Entry 7QX3 (X-ray diffraction, 3.60 A resolution); this record covers chains A and D of the 4 polymer chains in the assembly.

Chain A (and D):
Molecule: Aminotransferase TR2
Notes: EC 2.6.1.18; chain D of this document is another copy of the same molecule, construct and numbering; everything in this record applies to it too
UniProt: A0A3G5BC54 (A0A3G5BC54_9GAMM); numbering as in UniProt (aligned over 1-457)
Chain sequence (465 residues; row label = number of the first residue in the row):
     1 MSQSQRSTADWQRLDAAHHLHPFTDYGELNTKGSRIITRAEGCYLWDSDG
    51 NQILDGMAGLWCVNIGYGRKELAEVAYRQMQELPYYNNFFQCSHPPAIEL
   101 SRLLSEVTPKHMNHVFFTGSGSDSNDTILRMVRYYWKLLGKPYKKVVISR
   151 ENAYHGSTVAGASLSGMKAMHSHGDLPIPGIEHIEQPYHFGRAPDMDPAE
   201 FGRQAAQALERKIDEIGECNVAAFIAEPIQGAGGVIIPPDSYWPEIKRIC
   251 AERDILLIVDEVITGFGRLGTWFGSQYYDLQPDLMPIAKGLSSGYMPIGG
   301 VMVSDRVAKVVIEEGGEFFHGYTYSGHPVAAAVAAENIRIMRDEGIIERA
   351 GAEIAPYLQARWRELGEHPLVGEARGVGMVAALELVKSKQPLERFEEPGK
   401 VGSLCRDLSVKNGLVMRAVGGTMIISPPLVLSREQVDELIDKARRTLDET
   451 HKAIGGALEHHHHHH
Unresolved in the structure: 1-33, 456-465 (chain D: 1-33, 454-465)
Differences from the reference sequence: conflict S172 (Ala in A0A3G5BC54), H173 (Gln in A0A3G5BC54); expression tag (458-465)
Ligand contacts: 2-azanylethyl hydrogen sulfate (GH0): L60, W61, Y154, A232, I263, K289, R417
What the authors report for this chain:
  - mutagenesis - S172A/H173A: abolished catalytic activity
  - mutagenesis - L60F/A232F: decreased catalytic activity
  - mutagenesis - L60F/A232F: unchanged catalytic activity on 3-OTfBA

Interface between chain A and chain D:
Pairs across the interface (123):
  S34(A) - F89(D)  hydrogen bond (backbone-backbone)
  S34(A) - Q91(D)  hydrogen bond (backbone-side chain)
  R35(A) - F89(D)
  R35(A) - F90(D)
  R35(A) - Q91(D)  hydrogen bond (backbone-side chain)
  I36(A) - Q91(D)
  I36(A) - C92(D)
  I37(A) - F90(D)  hydrophobic
  I37(A) - Q91(D)  hydrogen bond (backbone-backbone)
  A40(A) - E82(D)
  A40(A) - L83(D)  hydrophobic
  L45(A) - F90(D)  hydrophobic
  G59(A) - N87(D)
  L60(A) - Y85(D)
  L60(A) - N87(D)
  C62(A) - Y85(D)  hydrophobic
  Y67(A) - P84(D)  hydrophobic
  Y67(A) - Y85(D)
  K70(A) - Q81(D)
  L72(A) - M80(D)
  A73(A) - Y77(D)
  A73(A) - M80(D)  hydrophobic
  A73(A) - Q81(D)
  E74(A) - Y77(D)
  A76(A) - M80(D)  hydrophobic
  Y77(A) - A73(D)
  Y77(A) - E74(D)
  Y77(A) - Y77(D)  hydrophobic
  M80(A) - L72(D)
  M80(A) - A73(D)
  M80(A) - A76(D)  hydrophobic
  M80(A) - Y295(D)
  M80(A) - M296(D)  hydrophobic
  Q81(A) - K70(D)
  Q81(A) - A73(D)
  E82(A) - T38(D)
  L83(A) - I37(D)  hydrophobic
  P84(A) - G294(D)
  P84(A) - Y295(D)  hydrophobic
  Y85(A) - L60(D)  hydrophobic
  Y85(A) - C62(D)  hydrophobic
  Y85(A) - G294(D)
  N87(A) - G59(D)  hydrogen bond (side chain-backbone)
  N88(A) - S34(D)
  F89(A) - S34(D)
  F89(A) - R35(D)  hydrogen bond (backbone-backbone)
  F89(A) - R406(D)
  F90(A) - R35(D)
  F90(A) - I37(D)  hydrophobic
  F90(A) - V410(D)  hydrophobic
  F90(A) - V415(D)  hydrophobic
  Q91(A) - S34(D)  hydrogen bond (side chain-backbone)
  Q91(A) - R35(D)
  Q91(A) - I36(D)
  Q91(A) - I37(D)  hydrogen bond (backbone-backbone)
  C92(A) - I36(D)
  C92(A) - I37(D)
  S93(A) - I37(D)
  G119(A) - G119(D)
  S120(A) - D123(D)  hydrogen bond
  S122(A) - D123(D)
  D123(A) - S120(D)
  D123(A) - D123(D)
  D126(A) - D126(D)
  D126(A) - T158(D)
  D126(A) - V159(D)  hydrogen bond (side chain-backbone)
  R130(A) - H173(D)
  R130(A) - L176(D)
  R133(A) - H173(D)
  K137(A) - S172(D)
  K137(A) - H173(D)
  Y154(A) - Y322(D)  hydrophobic
  S157(A) - R130(D)  hydrogen bond
  S157(A) - H320(D)  hydrogen bond
  S157(A) - Y322(D)
  T158(A) - D123(D)
  T158(A) - D126(D)
  V159(A) - D126(D)  hydrogen bond (backbone-side chain)
  V159(A) - V159(D)  hydrophobic
  V159(A) - A160(D)  hydrophobic
  A160(A) - V159(D)  hydrophobic
  A162(A) - R130(D)
  M167(A) - Y322(D)
  M170(A) - R130(D)  hydrogen bond (backbone-side chain)
  M170(A) - Y322(D)  hydrophobic
  S172(A) - K137(D)  hydrogen bond (backbone-side chain)
  H173(A) - R130(D)
  H173(A) - Y134(D)
  H173(A) - K137(D)
  H173(A) - G316(D)
  H173(A) - E317(D)
  G174(A) - K137(D)
  L176(A) - R130(D)
  P179(A) - P179(D)
  G294(A) - P84(D)
  G294(A) - Y85(D)
  G294(A) - H327(D)  hydrogen bond (backbone-side chain)
  Y295(A) - M80(D)  hydrophobic
  Y295(A) - P84(D)  hydrophobic
  Y295(A) - H327(D)
  Y295(A) - V329(D)
  M296(A) - M80(D)  hydrophobic
  M296(A) - M296(D)  hydrophobic
  M296(A) - H327(D)
  M296(A) - V329(D)  hydrophobic
  P297(A) - H327(D)
  E317(A) - S172(D)  hydrogen bond
  H320(A) - A169(D)  hydrogen bond (side chain-backbone)
  H320(A) - S172(D)
  Y322(A) - S157(D)
  Y322(A) - A162(D)
  Y322(A) - M170(D)  hydrogen bond (side chain-backbone)
  Y322(A) - L176(D)
  H327(A) - G294(D)  hydrogen bond (side chain-backbone)
  H327(A) - Y295(D)  hydrogen bond (side chain-backbone)
  H327(A) - M296(D)  hydrogen bond (side chain-backbone)
  H327(A) - P297(D)
  V329(A) - Y295(D)
  R406(A) - F89(D)
  D407(A) - F89(D)
  V410(A) - F89(D)  hydrophobic
  V410(A) - F90(D)  hydrophobic
  V415(A) - F90(D)  hydrophobic
Also at the interface, not in a pair above, chain A (67 interface residues in all): I53, K145, I178, V333
Also at the interface, not in a pair above, chain D (67 interface residues in all): A40, I53, Y67, R78, S93, D175, I178, G321, Y324, V333, D407

Summary:
Chain A and chain D each contribute 67 residues to their interface; the contacts include 22 hydrogen bonds.
Polar pairs include S34(A)-Q91(D), R35(A)-Q91(D) and N87(A)-G59(D). Chain A binds 2-azanylethyl hydrogen
sulfate. The paper reports that S172A/H173A of chain A abolish catalytic activity; L60F/A232F of chain A
reduce catalytic activity.
Chain A and chain D are both Aminotransferase TR2; the structure, Structure of the transaminase TR2E2 with
EOS, was determined by X-ray diffraction together with 7QX0, 7QYG and 7QYF from the same study.
